Entry 2Q9Q (X-ray diffraction, 2.36 A resolution); this record covers chains B and D of the 4 polymer chains in the assembly.

# Chain B
Name: GINS complex subunit 4
Organism: Homo sapiens
Reference sequence: Q9BRT9 (Q9BRT9_HUMAN); numbering as in UniProt (aligned over 1-223)
Amino-acid sequence (223 residues; row label = number of the first residue in the row):
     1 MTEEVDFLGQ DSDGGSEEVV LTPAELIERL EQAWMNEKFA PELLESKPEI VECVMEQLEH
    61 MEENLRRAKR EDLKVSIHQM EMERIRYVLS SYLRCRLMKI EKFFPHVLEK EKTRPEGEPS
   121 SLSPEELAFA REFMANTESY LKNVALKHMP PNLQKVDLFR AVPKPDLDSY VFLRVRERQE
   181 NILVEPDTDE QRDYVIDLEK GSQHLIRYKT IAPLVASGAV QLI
Not modelled in the structure: 1-20, 66-71, 223
Swiss-Prot annotation at these positions:
  - modified residue: Met1 (N-acetylmethionine), Thr2 (N-acetylthreonine), Ser12 (Phosphoserine), Ser16 (Phosphoserine)
From the paper describing this entry:
  - conformationally variable residues (order/disorder transition): Leu65 to Glu71

# Chain D
Name: GINS complex subunit 3
Organism: Homo sapiens
Reference sequence: Q9BRX5 (Q9BRX5_HUMAN); numbering as in UniProt (aligned over 2-216)
Amino-acid sequence (220 residues; row label = number of the first residue in the row; numbers below 1 keep their minus sign (Gly-3 is residue -3)):
    -3 GPGGGSEAYF RVESGALGPE ENFLSLDDIL MSHEKLPVRT ETAMPRLGAF FLERSAGAET
    57 DNAVPQGSKL ELPLWLAKGL FDNKRRILSV ELPKIYQEGW RTVFSADPNV VDLHKMGPHF
   117 YGFGSQLLHF DSPENADISQ SLLQTFIGRF RRIMDSSQNA YNEDTSALVA RLDEMERGLF
   177 QTGQKGLNDF QCWEKGQASQ ITASNLVQNY KKRKFTDMED
Not modelled in the structure: -3 to 1, 48-53, 194-216
Differences from the reference sequence: cloning artifact (-3 to 1)
From the paper describing this entry:
  - conformationally variable residues (order/disorder transition): Ala194 to Asp216

# Interface between chain B and chain D
Pairs across the interface (5; chain B residue first):
  Arg160(B) with Phe19(D)
  Ala161(B) with Phe19(D); Leu20(D)
  Pro163(B) with Val8(D), hydrophobic; Asn18(D)
Also at the interface, not in a pair above, chain B (4 interface residues in all): Met98
Also at the interface, not in a pair above, chain D (5 interface residues in all): Phe6

# Summary
The interface between chain B and chain D involves 4 residues on one side and 5 on the other. From the paper:
conformational variability at Leu65(B) and Ala194(D).
Here chain B is GINS complex subunit 4 and chain D is GINS complex subunit 3, both from Homo sapiens. Entry
2Q9Q (The crystal structure of full length human GINS complex) was determined by X-ray diffraction.
